PDB entry 6UU2 | X-ray diffraction, 4.40 A resolution (low resolution: residue-level contacts below are approximate; hydrogen-bond / salt-bridge calls are withheld) | chains CCC and FFF of the 9 polymer chains in the assembly

[Chain CCC]
Molecule: DNA-directed RNA polymerase subunit beta
From: Escherichia coli
Notes: EC 2.7.7.6
UniProt: P0A8V4 (RPOB_ECO57); residues 1-1342 here = UniProt positions 1-1342
Sequence (1342 residues; numbered 1 to 1342; the number before each row is that of its first residue):
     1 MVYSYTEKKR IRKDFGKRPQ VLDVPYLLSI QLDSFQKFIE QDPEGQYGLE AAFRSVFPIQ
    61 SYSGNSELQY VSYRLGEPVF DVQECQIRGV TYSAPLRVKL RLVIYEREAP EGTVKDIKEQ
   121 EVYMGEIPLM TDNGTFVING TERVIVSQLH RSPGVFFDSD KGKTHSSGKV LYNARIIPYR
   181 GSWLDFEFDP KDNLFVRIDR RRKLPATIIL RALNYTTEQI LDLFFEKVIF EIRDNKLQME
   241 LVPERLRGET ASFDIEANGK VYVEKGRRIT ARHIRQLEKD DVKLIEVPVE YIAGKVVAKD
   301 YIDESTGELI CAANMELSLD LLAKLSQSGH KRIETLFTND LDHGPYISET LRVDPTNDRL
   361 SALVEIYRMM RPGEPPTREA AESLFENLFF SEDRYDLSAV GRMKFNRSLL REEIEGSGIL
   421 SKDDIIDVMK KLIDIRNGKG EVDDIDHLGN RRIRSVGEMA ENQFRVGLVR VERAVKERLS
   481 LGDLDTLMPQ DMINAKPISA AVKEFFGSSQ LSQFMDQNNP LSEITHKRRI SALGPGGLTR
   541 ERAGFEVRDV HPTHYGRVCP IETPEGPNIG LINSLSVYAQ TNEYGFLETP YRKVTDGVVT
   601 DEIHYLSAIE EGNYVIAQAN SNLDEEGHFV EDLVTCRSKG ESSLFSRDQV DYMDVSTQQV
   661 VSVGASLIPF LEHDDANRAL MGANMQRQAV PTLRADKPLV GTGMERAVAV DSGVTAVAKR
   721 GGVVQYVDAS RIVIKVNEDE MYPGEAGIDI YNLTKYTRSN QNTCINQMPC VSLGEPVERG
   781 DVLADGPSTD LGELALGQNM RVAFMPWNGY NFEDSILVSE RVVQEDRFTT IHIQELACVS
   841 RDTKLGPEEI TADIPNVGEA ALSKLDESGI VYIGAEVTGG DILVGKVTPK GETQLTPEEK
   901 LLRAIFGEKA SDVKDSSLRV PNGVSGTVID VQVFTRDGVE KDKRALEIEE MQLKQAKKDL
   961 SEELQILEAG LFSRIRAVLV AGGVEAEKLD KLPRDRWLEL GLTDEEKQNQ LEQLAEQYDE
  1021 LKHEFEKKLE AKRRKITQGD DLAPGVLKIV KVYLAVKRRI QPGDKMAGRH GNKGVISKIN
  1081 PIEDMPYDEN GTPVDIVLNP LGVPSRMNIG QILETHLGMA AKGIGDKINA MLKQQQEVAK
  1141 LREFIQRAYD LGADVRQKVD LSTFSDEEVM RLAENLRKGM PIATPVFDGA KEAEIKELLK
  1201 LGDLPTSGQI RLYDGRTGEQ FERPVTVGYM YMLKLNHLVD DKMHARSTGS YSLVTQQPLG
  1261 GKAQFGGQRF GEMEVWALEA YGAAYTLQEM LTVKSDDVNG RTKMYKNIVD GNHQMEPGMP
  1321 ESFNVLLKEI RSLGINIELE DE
Disordered / not traced: 1-2
UniProt features mapped onto this chain:
  - modified residue (N6-acetyllysine): Lys1022, Lys1200

[Chain FFF]
Molecule: RNA polymerase sigma factor RpoS
From: Escherichia coli (strain K12)
UniProt: P13445 (RPOS_ECOLI); residue numbers follow UniProt; this construct covers 1-328
Sequence (336 residues; numbered 1 to 336; the number before each row is that of its first residue):
     1 MGQNTLKVHD LNEDAEFDEN GVEVFDEKAL VEEEPSDNDL AEEELLSQGA TQRVLDATQL
    61 YLGEIGYSPL LTAEEEVYFA RRALRGDVAS RRRMIESNLR LVVKIARRYG NRGLALLDLI
   121 EEGNLGLIRA VEKFDPERGF RFSTYATWWI RQTIERAIMN QTRTIRLPIH IVKELNVYLR
   181 TARELSHKLD HEPSAEEIAE QLDKPVDDVS RMLRLNERIT SVDTPLGGDS EKALLDILAD
   241 EKENGPEDTT QDDDMKQSIV KWLFELNAKQ REVLARRFGL LGYEAATLED VGREIGLTRE
   301 RVRQIQVEGL RRLREILQTQ GLNIEALFLE HHHHHH
Disordered / not traced: 1-52, 330-336
Construct notes: conflict Gly2 (Ser in P13445), Glu33 (Gln in P13445); expression tag (329-336)
UniProt features mapped onto this chain:
  - DNA-binding region: Leu288 to Val307 (H-T-H motif)
  - region: Asp56 to Ala89 (Sigma-70 factor domain-1)
  - motif: Asp118 to Glu121 (Interaction with polymerase core subunit RpoC)
  - mutagenesis: Lys173 (K173E: Eliminates RpoS proteolysis. Lack of interaction with RssB), Glu174 (E174T: 2-fold increase in RpoS half-life. Does not affect interaction with RssB), Val177 (V177K: 3-fold increase in RpoS half-life), Tyr178 (Y178L: Does not affect RpoS half-life)

[Chain CCC / chain FFF interface]
Residue-residue contacts - 72 pairs, chain CCC then chain FFF:
  Arg97(CCC) - Asp190(FFF)
  Val122(CCC) - His187(FFF)
  Tyr123(CCC) - Ser186(FFF)
  Tyr123(CCC) - His187(FFF)
  Tyr123(CCC) - Asp190(FFF)
  Glu126(CCC) - His191(FFF)
  Pro372(CCC) - Val54(FFF)
  Gly373(CCC) - Val54(FFF)
  Pro375(CCC) - Tyr67(FFF)
  Arg470(CCC) - Asn111(FFF)
  Glu477(CCC) - Arg108(FFF)
  Gln490(CCC) - His187(FFF)
  Gln490(CCC) - Lys188(FFF)
  Ile493(CCC) - His187(FFF)
  Asn494(CCC) - Arg183(FFF)
  Lys496(CCC) - Arg183(FFF)
  Arg540(CCC) - Asp229(FFF)
  Asp842(CCC) - Arg211(FFF)
  Asp842(CCC) - Arg214(FFF)
  Asn856(CCC) - Leu327(FFF)
  Asn856(CCC) - Phe328(FFF)
  Thr896(CCC) - Met255(FFF)
  Pro897(CCC) - Phe278(FFF)
  Glu898(CCC) - Lys256(FFF)
  Glu898(CCC) - Ile259(FFF)
  Glu898(CCC) - Leu280(FFF)
  Lys900(CCC) - Arg277(FFF)
  Lys900(CCC) - Phe278(FFF)
  Lys900(CCC) - Ala286(FFF)
  Leu901(CCC) - Ile259(FFF)
  Leu901(CCC) - Leu274(FFF)
  Leu901(CCC) - Phe278(FFF)
  Leu901(CCC) - Leu310(FFF)
  Leu902(CCC) - Ile259(FFF)
  Ala904(CCC) - Leu310(FFF)
  Ile905(CCC) - Leu310(FFF)
  Ile905(CCC) - Leu313(FFF)
  Ile905(CCC) - Arg314(FFF)
  Phe906(CCC) - Asn323(FFF)
  Glu908(CCC) - Leu327(FFF)
  Arg936(CCC) - Ala195(FFF)
  Arg936(CCC) - Ser210(FFF)
  Pro1044(CCC) - Leu213(FFF)
  Pro1044(CCC) - Arg214(FFF)
  Pro1044(CCC) - Glu217(FFF)
  Gly1045(CCC) - Arg214(FFF)
  Thr1248(CCC) - Pro246(FFF)
  Thr1248(CCC) - Glu247(FFF)
  Gly1249(CCC) - Gly245(FFF)
  Ser1250(CCC) - Ala239(FFF)
  Tyr1251(CCC) - Ala239(FFF)
  Tyr1251(CCC) - Asp240(FFF)
  Tyr1251(CCC) - Glu243(FFF)
  Tyr1251(CCC) - Gly245(FFF)
  Tyr1251(CCC) - Pro246(FFF)
  Leu1253(CCC) - Leu238(FFF)
  Leu1253(CCC) - Asp240(FFF)
  Val1254(CCC) - Leu235(FFF)
  Gln1256(CCC) - Glu243(FFF)
  Leu1259(CCC) - Asp236(FFF)
  Leu1259(CCC) - Ile237(FFF)
  Leu1259(CCC) - Ala239(FFF)
  Gly1260(CCC) - Asp236(FFF)
  Gln1264(CCC) - Ile237(FFF)
  Arg1301(CCC) - Glu243(FFF)
  Arg1301(CCC) - Pro246(FFF)
  Thr1302(CCC) - Pro246(FFF)
  Thr1302(CCC) - Thr249(FFF)
  Tyr1305(CCC) - Glu247(FFF)
  Tyr1305(CCC) - Thr250(FFF)
  Lys1306(CCC) - Thr250(FFF)
  Lys1306(CCC) - Asp253(FFF)
Other interface residues (no listed pair), chain CCC (50 interface residues in all): Pro95, Ala495, Ser499, Thr843, Asp937, Asp1041, Ser1252
Other interface residues (no listed pair), chain FFF (50 interface residues in all): Glu192, Pro193, Ser194, Glu196, Asn244, Leu317

[Overview]
Chain CCC and chain FFF each contribute 50 residues to their interface. UniProt lists 4 mutagenesis sites on
chain FFF.
Chain CCC is DNA-directed RNA polymerase subunit beta (Escherichia coli) and chain FFF is RNA polymerase sigma
factor RpoS (Escherichia coli (strain K12)); the structure, E. coli sigma-S transcription initiation complex
with 3-nt RNA ("Old" crystal soaked with GTP and ATP ..., was determined by X-ray diffraction, deposited
together with 6UTV, 6UTW, 6UTX, 6UTY, 6UTZ, 6UU0 and 11 further entries.
